9CTV - chains B and K of the 7 polymer chains in the assembly; structure by electron microscopy, 3.36 A resolution.

== Chain B ==
Molecule: Gamma-aminobutyric acid receptor subunit alpha-1
Organism: Homo sapiens
UniProtKB: P14867 (GBRA1_HUMAN); residues 1-429 here correspond to UniProt positions 28-456 (UniProt number = residue number + 27)
Chain sequence (429 residues; numbered 1 to 429; the number before each row is that of its first residue):
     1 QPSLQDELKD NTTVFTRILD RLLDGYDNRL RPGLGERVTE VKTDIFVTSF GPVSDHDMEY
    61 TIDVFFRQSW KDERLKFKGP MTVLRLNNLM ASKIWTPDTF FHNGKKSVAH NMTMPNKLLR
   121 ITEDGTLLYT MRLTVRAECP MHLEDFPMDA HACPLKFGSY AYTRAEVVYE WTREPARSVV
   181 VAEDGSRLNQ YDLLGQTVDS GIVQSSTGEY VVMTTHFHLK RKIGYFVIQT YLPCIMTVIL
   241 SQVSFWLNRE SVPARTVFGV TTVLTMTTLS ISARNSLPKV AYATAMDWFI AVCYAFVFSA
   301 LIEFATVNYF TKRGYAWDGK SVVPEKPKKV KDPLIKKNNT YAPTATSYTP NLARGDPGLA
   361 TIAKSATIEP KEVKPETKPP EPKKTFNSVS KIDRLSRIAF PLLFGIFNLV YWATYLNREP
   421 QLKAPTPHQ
Disordered / not traced: 1-9, 311-385, 418-429
Disulfides: Cys-139/Cys-153
Covalent attachments: glycan linked to Asn-111
Small-molecule neighbours: PIO ([(2R)-2-octanoyloxy-3-[oxidanyl-[(1R,2R,3S,4R,5R,6S)-2,3,6-tris(oxidanyl)-4,5-diphosphonooxy-cyclohexyl]oxy-phosphoryl]oxy-propyl] octanoate): Arg-249, Glu-303, Thr-306, Val-307, Phe-310, Phe-386, Asn-387, Ser-388, Ser-390, Lys-391, Ile-392, Leu-395, Ser-396, Phe-400
Curated features (UniProtKB/Swiss-Prot):
  - binding site (4-aminobutanoate): Arg-67, Thr-130
  - binding site (3alpha-hydroxy-5alpha-pregnan-11,20-dione): Trp-246
  - glycosylation (N-linked (GlcNAc...) asparagine): Asn-11, Asn-111

== Chain K ==
Molecule: IgG2b Fab_1F4 Heavy Chain
Organism: Mus musculus
Chain sequence (454 residues; each row starts with the number of its first residue):
     1 EVQLQQSGAE LVKPGASVKL SCTASGFNIK DTYMYWVKQR PEQGLEWIGR IDPANGDTKY
    61 DPKFQGKATI TTDTFSNTAY LQLSSLTSED TAVYYCARKG LRWAMDYWGQ GTSVTVSTAK
   121 TTPPSVYPLA PGCGDTTGSS VTLGCLVKGY FPESVTVTWN SGSLSSSVHT FPALLQSGLY
   181 TMSSSVTVPS STWPSQTVTC SVAHPASSTT VDKKLEPSGP ISTINPCPPC KECHKCPAPN
   241 LEGGPSVFIF PPNIKDVLMI SLTPKVTCVV VDVSEDDPDV QISWFVNNVE VHTAQTQTHR
   301 EDYNSTIRVV STLPIQHQDW MSGKEFKCKV NNKDLPSPIE RTISKIKGLV RAPQVYILPP
   361 PAEQLSRKDV SLTCLVVGFN PGDISVEWTS NGHTEENYKD TAPVLDSDGS YFIYSKLNMK
   421 TSKWEKTDSF SCNVRHEGLK NYYLKKTISR SPGK
Disordered / not traced: 1, 119-454
Disulfides: Cys-22/Cys-96

== Interface between chain B and chain K ==
Contacting residue pairs (12; chain B residue first):
  Glu-170(B) / Leu-101(K)
  Glu-170(B) / Arg-102(K)
  Glu-170(B) / Trp-103(K)
  Trp-171(B) / Trp-103(K)  hydrogen bond (backbone-side chain)
  Thr-172(B) / Tyr-33(K)
  Thr-172(B) / Trp-103(K)
  Arg-173(B) / Tyr-33(K)
  Arg-173(B) / Trp-103(K)
  Glu-174(B) / Arg-50(K)  salt bridge
  Glu-174(B) / Lys-59(K)  salt bridge
  Arg-177(B) / Lys-59(K)
  Ser-200(B) / Arg-102(K)  hydrogen bond
Interface residues without a listed pair, chain B (8 interface residues in all): Pro-175

== Summary ==
Chain B and chain K form an interface of 8 and 6 residues respectively, with 2 hydrogen bonds and 2 salt
bridges. Among the polar pairs are Glu-174(B)/Arg-50(K), Glu-174(B)/Lys-59(K) and Trp-171(B)/Trp-103(K).
Ligands of chain B: compound PIO.
Here chain B is Gamma-aminobutyric acid receptor subunit alpha-1 (Homo sapiens) and chain K is IgG2b Fab_1F4
Heavy Chain (Mus musculus). Entry 9CTV (Native human GABAA receptor of beta2-alpha1-gamma2-beta1-alpha2
assembly) was determined by electron microscopy, deposited together with 9CRS, 9CRV, 9CSB, 9CT0, 9CTJ, 9CTP
and 6 further entries.
